9MSE - chains I and M of the 16 polymer chains in the assembly; structure by electron microscopy, 2.70 A resolution.

[Chain I]
Protein: DNA-directed RNA polymerase subunit beta
From: Escherichia coli
Notes: EC 2.7.7.6
UniProtKB: P0A8V2 (RPOB_ECOLI); numbering as in UniProt (aligned over 1-1342)
Amino-acid sequence (1342 residues; each row starts with the number of its first residue):
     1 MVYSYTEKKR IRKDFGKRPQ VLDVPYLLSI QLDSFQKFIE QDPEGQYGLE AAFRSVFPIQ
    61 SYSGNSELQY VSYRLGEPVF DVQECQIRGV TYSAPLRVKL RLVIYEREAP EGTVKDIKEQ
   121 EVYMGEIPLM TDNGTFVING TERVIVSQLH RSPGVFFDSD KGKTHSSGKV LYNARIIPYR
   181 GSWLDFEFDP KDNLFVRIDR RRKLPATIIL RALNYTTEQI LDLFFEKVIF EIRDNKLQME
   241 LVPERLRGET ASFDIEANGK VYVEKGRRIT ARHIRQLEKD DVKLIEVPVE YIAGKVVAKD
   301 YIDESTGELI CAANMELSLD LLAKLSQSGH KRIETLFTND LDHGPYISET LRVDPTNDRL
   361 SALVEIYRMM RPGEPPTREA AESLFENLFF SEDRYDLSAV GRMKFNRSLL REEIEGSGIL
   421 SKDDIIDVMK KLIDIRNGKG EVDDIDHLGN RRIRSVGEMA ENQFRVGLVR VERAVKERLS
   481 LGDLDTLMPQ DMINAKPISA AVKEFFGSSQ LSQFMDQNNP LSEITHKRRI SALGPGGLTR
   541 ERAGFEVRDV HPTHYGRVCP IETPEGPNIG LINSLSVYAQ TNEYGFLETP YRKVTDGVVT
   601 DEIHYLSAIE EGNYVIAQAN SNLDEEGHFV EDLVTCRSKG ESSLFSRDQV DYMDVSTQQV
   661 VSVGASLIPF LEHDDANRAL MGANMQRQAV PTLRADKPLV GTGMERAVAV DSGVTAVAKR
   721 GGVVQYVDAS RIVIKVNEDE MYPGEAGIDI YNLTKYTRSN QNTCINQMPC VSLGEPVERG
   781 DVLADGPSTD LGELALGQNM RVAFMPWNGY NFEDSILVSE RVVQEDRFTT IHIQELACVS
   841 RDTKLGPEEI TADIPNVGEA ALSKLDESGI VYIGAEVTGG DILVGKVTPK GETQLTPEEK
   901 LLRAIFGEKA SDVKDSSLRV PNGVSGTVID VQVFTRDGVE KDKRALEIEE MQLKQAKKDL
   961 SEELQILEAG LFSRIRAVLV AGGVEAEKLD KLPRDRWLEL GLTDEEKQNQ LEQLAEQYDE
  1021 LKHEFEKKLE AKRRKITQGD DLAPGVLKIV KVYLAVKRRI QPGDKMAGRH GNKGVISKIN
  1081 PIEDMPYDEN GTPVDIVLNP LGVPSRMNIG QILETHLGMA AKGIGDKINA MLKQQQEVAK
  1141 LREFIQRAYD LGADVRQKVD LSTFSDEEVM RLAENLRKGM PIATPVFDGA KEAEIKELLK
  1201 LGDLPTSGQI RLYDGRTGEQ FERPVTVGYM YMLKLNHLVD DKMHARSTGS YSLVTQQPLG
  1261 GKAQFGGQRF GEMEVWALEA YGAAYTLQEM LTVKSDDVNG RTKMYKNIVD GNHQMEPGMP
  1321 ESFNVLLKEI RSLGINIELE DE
Not modelled in the structure: 1, 1342
UniProt features mapped onto this chain:
  - modified residue (N6-acetyllysine): Lys1022, Lys1200
  - mutagenesis: Ile561 (I561S: Resistant to antibiotics salinamide A and B), Ile569 (I569S: Resistant to antibiotics salinamide A and B), Ala665 (A665E: Resistant to antibiotics salinamide A and B), Asp675 (D675A/G: Resistant to antibiotics salinamide A and B), Asn677 (N677H/K: Resistant to antibiotics salinamide A and B), Leu680 (L680M: Resistant to antibiotics salinamide A and B), Glu813 (E813K: Disrupts the enzyme's active center)
Residues lining bound ligands: pyrophosphate (POP): Arg678, Ser1105, Arg1106

[Chain M]
Protein: RNA polymerase sigma-54 factor
From: Escherichia coli
UniProtKB: P24255 (RP54_ECOLI); residue numbers follow UniProt; this construct covers 1-477
Amino-acid sequence (477 residues; row label = number of the first residue in the row):
     1 MKQGLQLRLS QQLAMTPQLQ QAIRLLQLST LELQQELQQA LESNPLLEQI DTHEEIDTRE
    61 TQDSETLDTA DALEQKEMPE ELPLDASWDT IYTAGTPSGT SGDYIDDELP VYQGETTQTL
   121 QDYLMWQVEL TPFSDTDRAI ATSIVDAVDE TGYLTVPLED ILESIGDEEI DIDEVEAVLK
   181 RIQRFDPVGV AAKDLRDCLL IQLSQFDKTT PWLEEARLII SDHLDLLANH DFRTLMRVTR
   241 LKEDVLKEAV NLIQSLDPRP GQSIQTGEPE YVIPDVLVRK HNGHWTVELN SDSIPRLQIN
   301 QHYASMCNNA RNDGDSQFIR SNLQDAKWLI KSLESRNDTL LRVSRCIVEQ QQAFFEQGEE
   361 YMKPMVLADI AQAVEMHEST ISRVTTQKYL HSPRGIFELK YFFSSHVNTE GGGEASSTAI
   421 RALVKKLIAA ENPAKPLSDS KLTSLLSEQG IMVARRTVAK YRESLSIPPS NQRKQLV
Not modelled in the structure: 57-110
UniProt features mapped onto this chain:
  - DNA-binding region: Val366 to Thr385 (H-T-H motif)
  - motif: Ala454 to Arg462 (RPON box)
Reported in the primary citation:
  - conformationally variable residues (register shift): Met1 to Leu13, Pro17

[Interface between chain I and chain M]
Pairs across the interface - 51 pairs, chain I then chain M:
  Arg841(I) with Tyr271(M)
  Asp842(I) with Tyr271(M); Gly395(M)
  Thr843(I) with Pro269(M); Glu270(M); Tyr271(M)
  Lys844(I) with Glu270(M); Val272(M)
  Leu845(I) with Glu270(M)
  Lys890(I) with Gln262(M), hydrogen bond
  Glu899(I) with Arg259(M), salt bridge
  Leu901(I) with Leu195(M), hydrophobic; Ala228(M), hydrophobic
  Leu902(I) with Leu195(M), hydrophobic; Pro258(M), hydrophobic
  Ala904(I) with Ala228(M); His230(M), hydrogen bond (backbone-side chain)
  Ile905(I) with Leu195(M), hydrophobic; Leu224(M), hydrophobic; Gln254(M)
  Phe906(I) with Ile253(M); Gln254(M); Leu256(M); Pro258(M), hydrophobic
  Ala910(I) with Arg259(M), hydrogen bond (backbone-side chain)
  Ser911(I) with Arg259(M), hydrogen bond
  Lys914(I) with Gln265(M)
  Asp915(I) with Gln265(M)
  Arg936(I) with His391(M), hydrogen bond; Ser392(M); Pro393(M), hydrogen bond (side chain-backbone)
  Asp937(I) with Pro393(M)
  Val939(I) with Pro393(M)
  Ser1250(I) with Glu115(M), hydrogen bond; Thr116(M)
  Tyr1251(I) with Glu115(M); Thr116(M), hydrogen bond (backbone-backbone)
  Ser1252(I) with Gln113(M); Gly114(M)
  Leu1253(I) with Gln113(M); Gly114(M), hydrogen bond (backbone-backbone); Glu115(M); Thr116(M)
  Val1254(I) with Gln113(M)
  Thr1255(I) with Gln113(M)
  Leu1259(I) with Glu115(M)
  Thr1302(I) with Glu129(M)
  Tyr1305(I) with Trp126(M); Leu130(M), hydrophobic
  Lys1306(I) with Glu129(M), hydrogen bond (side chain-backbone); Leu130(M)
Other interface residues (no listed pair), chain I (37 interface residues in all): Glu848, Thr888, Arg903, Glu908, Gly938, Gly1045, Gln1256, Val1309
Other interface residues (no listed pair), chain M (34 interface residues in all): Arg138, Tyr153, Leu199, Leu227, Arg394, Ile396, Ser466, Pro468

[Summary]
The interface between chain I and chain M involves 37 residues on one side and 34 on the other, with 10
hydrogen bonds and 1 salt bridge. Polar contacts include Glu899(I)-Arg259(M), Lys890(I)-Gln262(M) and
Ala904(I)-His230(M). Ligands of chain I: pyrophosphate. From the paper: conformational variability at Met1(M)
and Pro17(M).
Here chain I is DNA-directed RNA polymerase subunit beta and chain M is RNA polymerase sigma-54 factor, both
from Escherichia coli. Entry 9MSE (de novo SigN RNA polymerase transcription initiation intermediate with
pre-catalytic bEBP state (RPi1 open ring)) was determined by electron microscopy together with 9MSF, 9MSG,
9MSH and 9MSJ from the same study.
